5VMZ - chains A and E of the 3 polymer chains in the assembly; structure by X-ray diffraction, 2.32 A resolution.

Chain A:
Name: Transcriptional regulator Kaiso
Source organism: Homo sapiens
UniProt: Q86T24 (KAISO_HUMAN); residues 471-604 here = UniProt positions 471-604
Chain sequence (134 residues; numbered 471 to 604; the number before each row is that of its first residue):
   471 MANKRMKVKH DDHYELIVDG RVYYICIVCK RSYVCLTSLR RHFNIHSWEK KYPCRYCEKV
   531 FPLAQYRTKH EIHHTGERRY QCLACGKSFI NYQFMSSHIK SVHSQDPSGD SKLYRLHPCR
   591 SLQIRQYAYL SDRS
Unresolved in the structure: 471-480, 603-604
Sequence notes: engineered mutation Gln535 (Glu in Q86T24)
Ion coordination: Zn2+ site 1: Cys496, Cys499, His512, His516; Zn2+ site 2: Cys524, Cys527, His540, His544; Zn2+ site 3: Cys552, Cys555, His568, His573
Swiss-Prot annotation at these positions:
  - zinc finger: Tyr494 to His516 (C2H2-type 1), Tyr522 to His544 (C2H2-type 2), Tyr550 to His573 (C2H2-type 3)
  - motif: Met471 to His480 (Nuclear localization signal)
  - cross-link (Glycyl lysine isopeptide (Lys-Gly)): Lys474 (interchain with G-Cter in SUMO2), Lys479 (interchain with G-Cter in SUMO2), Lys539 (interchain with G-Cter in SUMO2), Lys570 (interchain with G-Cter in SUMO2), Lys582 (interchain with G-Cter in SUMO2)
Reported in the primary citation:
  - conformationally variable residues: Gln535
  - binding site for the 18-nt DNA strand: Gln535
  - binding site for the 18-nt DNA strand (chain E): Gln535

Chain E:
Molecule: 18-nt DNA strand
Sequence (18 nucleotides; numbered 19 to 36; the number before each row is that of its first residue):
    19 CGTTATTCGC GGGAAGCA
Modified / non-standard residues: 5CM (5-methyl-2'-deoxy-cytidine-5'-monophosphate) at position 26; 5CM (5-methyl-2'-deoxy-cytidine-5'-monophosphate) at position 28

Chain A / chain E interface:
Residue-residue contacts - 32 pairs, chain A then chain E:
  Thr507(A) with DT25(E), base contact; 5CM_26(E), base contact
  Arg511(A) with 5CM_26(E), base contact; DG27(E), hydrogen bond to the base
  Lys520(A) with DT25(E), salt bridge to the phosphate
  Tyr522(A) with 5CM_26(E), hydrogen bond to the phosphate
  Ala534(A) with 5CM_26(E), phosphate contact; DG27(E), phosphate contact
  Gln535(A) with DG27(E), phosphate contact; 5CM_28(E), hydrogen bond to the base
  Thr538(A) with DG27(E), hydrogen bond to the phosphate
  Lys539(A) with 5CM_28(E), salt bridge to the phosphate
  Arg549(A) with 5CM_28(E), salt bridge to the phosphate
  Tyr550(A) with DG29(E), hydrogen bond to the phosphate
  Tyr562(A) with DG29(E), sugar contact; DG30(E), hydrogen bond to the phosphate
  Gln563(A) with DG30(E), base contact; DG31(E), hydrogen bond to the base
  Pro577(A) with DG30(E), phosphate contact
  Ser578(A) with DG30(E), phosphate contact; DG31(E), phosphate contact
  Gly579(A) with DG30(E), hydrogen bond to the phosphate
  Tyr584(A) with DG29(E), hydrogen bond to the phosphate
  Leu586(A) with 5CM_28(E), phosphate contact; DG29(E), phosphate contact
  Arg595(A) with DT25(E), hydrogen bond to the base; 5CM_26(E), hydrogen bond to the sugar; DG27(E), hydrogen bond to the sugar
  Tyr597(A) with DG27(E), hydrogen bond to the base; 5CM_28(E), sugar contact
  Tyr599(A) with 5CM_28(E), sugar contact
  Leu600(A) with 5CM_28(E), phosphate contact
Other interface residues (no listed pair), chain A (23 interface residues in all): Lys570, Ile594

In short:
The interface between chain A and chain E involves 23 residues on one side and 7 on the other, with 13
hydrogen bonds and 3 salt bridges. Polar contacts include Arg511(A)-DG27(E), Gln535(A)-5CM_28(E) and
Gln563(A)-DG31(E). The paper reports a binding site for the 18-nt DNA strand at Gln535(A); a binding site for
the 18-nt DNA strand (chain E) at Gln535(A).
Chain A is Transcriptional regulator Kaiso (Homo sapiens) and chain E is an 18-nt DNA strand; the structure,
Kaiso (ZBTB33) E535Q mutant zinc finger DNA binding domain in complex with a double CpG-methylated DNA ...,
was determined by X-ray diffraction together with 5VMU, 5VMV, 5VMW, 5VMX and 5VMY from the same study.
